Entry 8ONL (X-ray diffraction, 1.90 A resolution); this record covers chains A and B.

[Chain A (and B)]
Protein: Aminotransferase class IV
Organism: Aminobacterium colombiense
Notes: chain B of this document is another copy of the same molecule, construct and numbering; everything in this record applies to it too
UniProt: D5EHC5 (D5EHC5_AMICL); numbering as in UniProt (aligned over 1-275)
Chain sequence (277 residues; numbered -1 to 275; the number before each row is that of its first residue; numbers below 1 keep their minus sign (Gly-1 is residue -1)):
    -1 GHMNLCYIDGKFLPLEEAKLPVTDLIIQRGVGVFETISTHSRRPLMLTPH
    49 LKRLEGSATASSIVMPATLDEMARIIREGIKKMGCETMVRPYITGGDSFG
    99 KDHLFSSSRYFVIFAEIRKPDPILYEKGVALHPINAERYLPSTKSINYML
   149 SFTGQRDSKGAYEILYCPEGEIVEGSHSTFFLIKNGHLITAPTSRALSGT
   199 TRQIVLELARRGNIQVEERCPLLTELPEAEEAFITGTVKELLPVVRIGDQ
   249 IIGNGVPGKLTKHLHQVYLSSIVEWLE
Disordered / not traced: 153-156 (chain B: -1 to 0, 152-155)
Covalently attached groups: pyridoxal phosphate (PLP) linked to Lys142
Construct notes: expression tag (-1 to 0); engineered mutation Ala113 (Glu in D5EHC5)
Ligand contacts: pyridoxal phosphate (PLP): His48, Arg51, Arg136, Tyr146, Glu172, Gly173, Ser174, His175, Ser176, Thr177, Leu195, Gly197, Thr198, Thr199, Arg200, Thr233, Gly234, Thr235

[Interface between chain A and chain B]
Contacting residue pairs (76; chain A residue first):
  Leu13(A) - Val20(B)  hydrophobic
  Leu13(A) - Thr21(B)
  Ala16(A) - Pro19(B)
  Ala16(A) - Val20(B)  hydrogen bond (backbone-backbone)
  Lys17(A) - Lys17(B)
  Lys17(A) - Leu18(B)
  Leu18(A) - Lys17(B)
  Leu18(A) - Leu18(B)  hydrogen bond (backbone-backbone)
  Pro19(A) - Ala16(B)
  Pro19(A) - Lys17(B)
  Val20(A) - Cys4(B)  hydrophobic
  Val20(A) - Leu13(B)  hydrophobic
  Val20(A) - Ala16(B)  hydrogen bond (backbone-backbone)
  Val20(A) - Phe109(B)  hydrophobic
  Thr21(A) - Leu13(B)
  Ile24(A) - Ile25(B)
  Ile25(A) - Ile24(B)
  Ile25(A) - Ile25(B)  hydrophobic
  Ile25(A) - Phe109(B)  hydrophobic
  Ile25(A) - Ile144(B)
  Gln26(A) - Tyr90(B)
  Gln26(A) - Ile111(B)
  Gln26(A) - Ile144(B)
  Arg27(A) - Arg88(B)
  Arg27(A) - Ile144(B)
  Arg27(A) - Asn145(B)
  Arg27(A) - Tyr146(B)  hydrogen bond (backbone-backbone)
  Arg27(A) - Met147(B)
  Arg27(A) - Phe150(B)
  Arg27(A) - His175(B)
  Gly28(A) - Ile144(B)  hydrogen bond (backbone-backbone)
  Gly28(A) - Asn145(B)
  Gly28(A) - Met147(B)
  Val29(A) - Phe150(B)  hydrophobic
  Gly30(A) - Met147(B)
  Phe32(A) - Arg27(B)
  Ala58(A) - Thr151(B)  hydrogen bond (backbone-side chain)
  Ser59(A) - Thr151(B)
  Ser60(A) - Thr151(B)  hydrogen bond
  Arg88(A) - Arg27(B)
  Tyr90(A) - Gln26(B)
  Phe97(A) - Phe150(B)  hydrophobic
  Phe103(A) - Phe150(B)  hydrophobic
  Phe109(A) - Val20(B)  hydrophobic
  Phe109(A) - Ile25(B)  hydrophobic
  Ile111(A) - Gln26(B)
  Ala134(A) - Tyr137(B)
  Glu135(A) - Tyr137(B)  hydrogen bond (backbone-side chain)
  Tyr137(A) - Ala134(B)
  Tyr137(A) - Glu135(B)  hydrogen bond (side chain-backbone)
  Tyr137(A) - Tyr137(B)  hydrogen bond
  Tyr137(A) - Leu148(B)  hydrophobic
  Leu138(A) - Thr151(B)
  Ser143(A) - Met147(B)
  Ile144(A) - Ile25(B)
  Ile144(A) - Gln26(B)
  Ile144(A) - Arg27(B)
  Ile144(A) - Gly28(B)  hydrogen bond (backbone-backbone)
  Asn145(A) - Arg27(B)
  Asn145(A) - Asn145(B)  hydrogen bond
  Asn145(A) - Met147(B)
  Tyr146(A) - Arg27(B)  hydrogen bond (backbone-backbone)
  Met147(A) - Arg27(B)  hydrogen bond (backbone-backbone)
  Met147(A) - Gly28(B)
  Met147(A) - Val29(B)  hydrophobic
  Met147(A) - Gly30(B)
  Met147(A) - Ser143(B)
  Met147(A) - Asn145(B)
  Leu148(A) - Tyr137(B)  hydrophobic
  Phe150(A) - Arg27(B)
  Phe150(A) - Val29(B)  hydrophobic
  Phe150(A) - Phe97(B)  hydrophobic
  Phe150(A) - Phe103(B)  hydrophobic
  Thr151(A) - Ala58(B)
  Thr151(A) - Leu138(B)
  His175(A) - Arg27(B)
Interface residues without a listed pair, chain A (40 interface residues in all): Cys4, Ile6, Val31
Interface residues without a listed pair, chain B (40 interface residues in all): Ile6, Val31, Phe32, Ser59, Asn133

[In short]
The chain A/chain B interface involves 40 residues from each chain; the contacts include 14 hydrogen bonds.
Among the polar pairs are Ala58(A)-Thr151(B), Ser60(A)-Thr151(B) and Glu135(A)-Tyr137(B). Pyridoxal phosphate
is covalently linked to Lys142(A).
Both chains are Aminotransferase class IV (Aminobacterium colombiense). Entry 8ONL (Crystal structure of
D-amino acid aminotransferase from Aminobacterium colombiense point mutant E113A) was determined by X-ray
diffraction, deposited together with 8ONN.
